Entry 8EVU (electron microscopy, 2.58 A resolution); this record covers chains C and D of the 6 polymer chains in the assembly.

# Chain C
Molecule: Na(+)-translocating NADH-quinone reductase subunit C
Organism: Vibrio cholerae O395
Notes: EC 7.2.1.1
UniProt: P0C6E0 (NQRC_VIBCH); residue numbers follow UniProt; this construct covers 1-257
Chain sequence (257 residues; numbered 1 to 257; the number before each row is that of its first residue):
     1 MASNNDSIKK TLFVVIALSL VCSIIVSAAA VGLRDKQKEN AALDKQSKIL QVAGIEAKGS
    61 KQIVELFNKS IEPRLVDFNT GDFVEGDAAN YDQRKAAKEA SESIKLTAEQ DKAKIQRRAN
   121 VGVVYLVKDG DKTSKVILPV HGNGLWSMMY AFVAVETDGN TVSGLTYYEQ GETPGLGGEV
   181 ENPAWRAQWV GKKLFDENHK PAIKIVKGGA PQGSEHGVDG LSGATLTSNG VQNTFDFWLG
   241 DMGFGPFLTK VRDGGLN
Disordered / not traced: 1-6, 257
Glycans and other covalent adducts: flavin mononucleotide (FMN) linked to Thr225
Ligand contacts: FMN (flavin mononucleotide): Leu145, Trp146, Glu172, Thr173, Leu176, Gly177, Lys207, Gly223, Ala224, Leu226, Thr227
Curated features (UniProtKB/Swiss-Prot):
  - modified residue: Thr225 (FMN phosphoryl threonine)

# Chain D
Molecule: Na(+)-translocating NADH-quinone reductase subunit D
Organism: Vibrio cholerae O395
Notes: EC 7.2.1.1
UniProt: Q9X4Q6 (NQRD_VIBCH); numbering as in UniProt (aligned over 1-210)
Chain sequence (210 residues; row label = number of the first residue in the row):
     1 MSSAKELKKS VLAPVLDNNP IALQVLGVCS ALAVTTKLET AFVMTLAVMF VTALSNFFVS
    61 LIRNHIPNSV RIIVQMAIIA SLVIVVDQIL KAYLYDISKQ LSVFVGLIIT NCIVMGRAEA
   121 FAMKSEPIPS FIDGIGNGLG YGFVLMTVGF FRELLGSGKL FGLEVLPLIS NGGWYQPNGL
   181 MLLAPSAFFL IGFMIWAIRT FKPEQVEAKE
Disordered / not traced: 1-7, 210
Bound ions: 2Fe-2S cluster Fe: Cys29, Cys112 (shared with 2 residues of chain E)
Ligand contacts: 2Fe-2S cluster (FES): Gly27, Val28, Cys29, Thr110, Asn111, Cys112

# Interface between chain C and chain D
Contacting residue pairs (22):
  Lys10(C) - His65(D)  hydrogen bond
  Thr11(C) - Pro67(D)
  Val14(C) - His65(D)
  Leu18(C) - Val74(D)  hydrophobic
  Leu18(C) - Ile78(D)  hydrophobic
  Cys22(C) - Ser81(D)
  Val26(C) - Ser81(D)
  Val26(C) - Ile84(D)  hydrophobic
  Leu33(C) - Gln88(D)
  Leu33(C) - Ile89(D)  hydrophobic
  Lys36(C) - Ala92(D)  hydrogen bond (side chain-backbone)
  Lys36(C) - Tyr93(D)
  Gln37(C) - Gln88(D)  hydrogen bond
  Gln37(C) - Lys91(D)
  Gln37(C) - Ala92(D)
  Asn40(C) - Lys91(D)  hydrogen bond (side chain-backbone)
  Asn40(C) - Ala92(D)  hydrogen bond (side chain-backbone)
  Asn40(C) - Tyr95(D)
  Ala41(C) - Tyr95(D)
  Pro174(C) - Leu182(D)  hydrophobic
  Glu179(C) - Ser170(D)  hydrogen bond
  Asn182(C) - Ser170(D)
Other interface residues (no listed pair), chain C (19 interface residues in all): Val15, Ile25, Ala29, Ala30, Asp44
Other interface residues (no listed pair), chain D (19 interface residues in all): Ile62, Val70, Ala77, Val85, Lys99

# In short
Chain C and chain D each contribute 19 residues to their interface, with 6 hydrogen bonds. Among the polar
pairs are Lys10(C)-His65(D), Lys36(C)-Ala92(D) and Gln37(C)-Gln88(D). Chain D binds 2Fe-2S cluster. Covalently
linked flavin mononucleotide: at Thr225(C).
Chain C is Na(+)-translocating NADH-quinone reductase subunit C and chain D is Na(+)-translocating
NADH-quinone reductase subunit D, both from Vibrio cholerae O395; the structure, Cryo EM structure of Vibrio
cholerae NQR, was determined by electron microscopy.
